Entry 8VB4 (electron microscopy, 2.98 A resolution); this record covers chains A and B of the 24 polymer chains in the assembly.

[Chain A (and B)]
Name: Portal protein (gp35)
Source organism: Pectobacterium phage PhiM1
Notes: chain B of this document is another copy of the same molecule, construct and numbering; everything in this record applies to it too
UniProt: A0A1P7WG10 (A0A1P7WG10_9CAUD); residue numbers follow UniProt; this construct covers 1-503
Chain sequence (503 residues; row label = number of the first residue in the row):
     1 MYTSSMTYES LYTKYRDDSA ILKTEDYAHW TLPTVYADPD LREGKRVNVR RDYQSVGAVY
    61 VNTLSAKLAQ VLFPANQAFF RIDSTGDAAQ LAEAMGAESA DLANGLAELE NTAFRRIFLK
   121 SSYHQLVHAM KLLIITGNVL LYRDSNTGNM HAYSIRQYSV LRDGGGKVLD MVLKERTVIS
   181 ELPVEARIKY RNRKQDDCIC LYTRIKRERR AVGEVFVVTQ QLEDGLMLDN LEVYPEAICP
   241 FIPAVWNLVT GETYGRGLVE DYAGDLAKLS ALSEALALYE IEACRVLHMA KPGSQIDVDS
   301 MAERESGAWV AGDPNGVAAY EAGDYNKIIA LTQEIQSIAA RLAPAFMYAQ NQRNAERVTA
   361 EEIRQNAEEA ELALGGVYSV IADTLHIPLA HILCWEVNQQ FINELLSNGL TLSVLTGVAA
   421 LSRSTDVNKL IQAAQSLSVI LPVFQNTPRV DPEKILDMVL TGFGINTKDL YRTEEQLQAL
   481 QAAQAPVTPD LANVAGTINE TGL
Disordered / not traced: 1-6, 350-358, 485-503

[How chain A and chain B interact]
Residue-residue contacts (96):
  Arg16(A) with Lys45(B), hydrogen bond (backbone-side chain)
  Asp17(A) with Arg46(B)
  Ala20(A) with Arg46(B)
  Lys23(A) with Arg46(B)
  Asp163(A) with Val178(B); Glu181(B)
  Lys167(A) with Glu181(B)
  Arg209(A) with Ser180(B), hydrogen bond (side chain-backbone); Glu181(B), salt bridge
  Asn247(A) with Thr34(B)
  Val249(A) with Ala37(B), hydrophobic; Arg42(B)
  Thr250(A) with Arg42(B)
  Gly251(A) with Arg42(B); Gly44(B), hydrogen bond (backbone-backbone)
  Glu252(A) with Arg42(B), salt bridge; Lys45(B); Arg46(B); Val47(B)
  Thr253(A) with Gly44(B)
  Arg256(A) with Arg46(B); Val47(B)
  Glu260(A) with Arg46(B), salt bridge; Arg51(B), salt bridge
  Asp261(A) with Arg51(B), salt bridge
  Lys268(A) with Glu280(B), salt bridge
  Leu272(A) with Glu280(B)
  Tyr279(A) with Arg285(B), hydrogen bond (side chain-backbone); Val286(B), hydrophobic
  Glu282(A) with His288(B), salt bridge
  Arg285(A) with Met301(B)
  Val286(A) with Ser306(B); Gly307(B), hydrogen bond (backbone-backbone); Ala308(B)
  Leu287(A) with Met301(B), hydrophobic; Ala308(B)
  His288(A) with Ala308(B), hydrogen bond (backbone-backbone); Trp309(B); Val310(B), hydrogen bond (backbone-backbone)
  Met289(A) with Met301(B), hydrophobic; Val310(B); Gly312(B)
  Ala290(A) with Val310(B), hydrogen bond (backbone-backbone); Ala311(B); Gly312(B), hydrogen bond (backbone-backbone)
  Ala318(A) with Pro314(B), hydrophobic
  Glu321(A) with Pro314(B); Val317(B)
  Ala322(A) with Ala319(B), hydrogen bond (backbone-backbone)
  Lys327(A) with Ala319(B); Tyr320(B), hydrogen bond (side chain-backbone); Glu321(B), salt bridge
  Gln333(A) with Tyr325(B), hydrogen bond
  Glu334(A) with Tyr325(B); Ile328(B)
  Ile338(A) with Glu280(B)
  Glu371(A) with Ala66(B)
  Leu372(A) with Gln70(B)
  Gly375(A) with Lys131(B), hydrogen bond (backbone-side chain)
  Gly376(A) with His124(B), hydrogen bond (backbone-side chain)
  Ser379(A) with Tyr123(B)
  Val380(A) with His124(B)
  Asp383(A) with Ser121(B), hydrogen bond
  Val414(A) with Phe118(B); Leu119(B)
  Leu415(A) with Phe118(B); Leu119(B), hydrophobic
  Thr416(A) with Phe118(B)
  Ala419(A) with Phe118(B), hydrophobic
  Ser422(A) with Arg115(B)
  Gln432(A) with Thr359(B)
  Ser436(A) with Ile431(B)
  Ile440(A) with Leu430(B), hydrophobic
  Val443(A) with Ala434(B); Ser438(B)
  Phe444(A) with Leu437(B), hydrophobic
  Pro448(A) with Arg472(B), hydrogen bond (backbone-side chain); Leu477(B)
  Arg449(A) with Thr467(B); Leu470(B); Tyr471(B), hydrogen bond; Arg472(B), hydrogen bond (backbone-backbone)
  Val450(A) with Leu470(B)
  Asp451(A) with Leu470(B), hydrogen bond (backbone-backbone); Tyr471(B); Arg472(B), salt bridge; Gln476(B), hydrogen bond
  Pro452(A) with Arg472(B)
  Lys454(A) with Asp469(B); Leu470(B); Gln476(B)
  Ile455(A) with Leu470(B), hydrophobic
  Asp457(A) with Asn104(B), hydrogen bond
  Met458(A) with Leu430(B), hydrophobic
  Gly462(A) with Arg423(B)
  Gly464(A) with Asn111(B)
Interface residues without a listed pair, chain A (91 interface residues in all): Ser19, Thr85, Gly164, Gly165, Leu169, Tyr262, Ala271, Ala275, Leu278, Cys284, Lys291, Pro292, Val298, Ala302, Ala319, Tyr320, Ala330, Leu331, Glu368, Gly417, Val418, Lys429, Val439, Thr447, Val459, Thr461, Phe463, Ile465, Asn466, Thr467
Interface residues without a listed pair, chain B (84 interface residues in all): Pro39, Glu43, Val49, Ser55, Val59, Asn62, Thr63, Ser65, Lys67, Ala75, Asn76, Ala107, Glu108, Thr112, Lys120, Ser122, Val127, Arg176, Ala277, Ala283, Cys284, Gln295, Ala302, Asp313, Asn315, Ala318, Ser424, Val427, Leu456

[Summary]
Chain A and chain B form an interface of 91 and 84 residues respectively; the contacts include 21 hydrogen
bonds and 9 salt bridges. Among the polar pairs are Arg209(A)-Glu181(B), Glu252(A)-Arg42(B) and
Glu260(A)-Arg46(B).
Both chains are Portal protein (gp35) (Pectobacterium phage PhiM1). Entry 8VB4 (C12 portal and adaptor complex
of the mature bacteriophage PhiM1 particle) was determined by electron microscopy (same publication as 8VB0,
8VB2 and 8VBX).
